Entry 8BVM (electron microscopy, 3.80 A resolution); this record covers chains G and u of the 16 polymer chains in the assembly.

Chain G:
Molecule: RNA-binding protein Hfq
From: Pseudomonas aeruginosa
UniProt: A6VD57 (HFQ_PSEA7); residues 1-82 here = UniProt positions 1-82
Amino-acid sequence (82 residues; each row starts with the number of its first residue):
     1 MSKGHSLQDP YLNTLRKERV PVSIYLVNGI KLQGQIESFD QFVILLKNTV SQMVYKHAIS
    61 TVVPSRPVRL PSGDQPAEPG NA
Unresolved in the structure: 1-5, 72-82
What the authors report for this chain:
  - binding site for rbsB mRNA (chain u): Arg16, Lys17, Arg19, Arg66

Chain u:
Molecule: rbsB mRNA
Sequence (108 nucleotides; row label = number of the first residue in the row; note: 1 number in that range is skipped by the numbering (no residue carries it; nothing is unmodelled there); numbers below 1 keep their minus sign (A-40 is residue -40)):
   -40 AACGCAAACG UUUGCGUCUG GAUAAUCUCC UGGAAAAGAA UCAAUACAAC GAUAAGAAAA
    20 GCUGGAG
    28 GAUAUACCAU GAAGCGGGUC GCUUCCCGGC GCCUGUUGGC U
Unresolved in the structure: -40 to -3, 28-31, 45-47, 51-54, 59-68

How chain G and chain u interact:
Contacting residue pairs (15; chain G residue first):
  Tyr25(G) with U0(u), stacking on the base
  Leu26(G) with A3(u), base contact
  Gly29(G) with U0(u), hydrogen bond to the sugar; C1(u), sugar contact; A2(u), phosphate contact
  Ile30(G) with C1(u), sugar contact; A2(u), phosphate contact; A3(u), sugar contact
  Lys31(G) with U0(u), phosphate contact; A2(u), hydrogen bond to the phosphate
  Gln33(G) with A2(u), hydrogen bond to the base
  Asn48(G) with A2(u), base contact
  Gln52(G) with A2(u), hydrogen bond to the base; A3(u), hydrogen bond to the base
  Thr61(G) with U0(u), hydrogen bond to the base
Other interface residues (no listed pair), chain G (12 interface residues in all): Asn28, Leu32, Leu46
Other interface residues (no listed pair), chain u (5 interface residues in all): A-1

In short:
Chain G and chain u form an interface of 12 and 5 residues respectively, with 6 hydrogen bonds and 1 aromatic
stacking contact. Polar pairs include Gln33(G)-A2(u), Gln52(G)-A2(u) and Gln52(G)-A3(u). The paper reports a
binding site for rbsB mRNA (chain u) at Arg16(G), Lys17(G) and Arg19(G) among others.
Chain G is RNA-binding protein Hfq (Pseudomonas aeruginosa) and chain u is rbsB mRNA; the structure, Cryo-EM
structure of Hfq-Crc-rbsB translation repression complex, was determined by electron microscopy, deposited
together with 8BVH and 8BVJ.
